2C3V - chain A; structure by X-ray diffraction, 1.39 A resolution.

[Chain A]
Molecule: Alpha-amylase G-6
Source organism: Bacillus halodurans
Notes: fragment: carbohydrate-binding module, residues 863-958
UniProtKB: Q9KFR4 (Q9KFR4_BACHD); residues 84-179 here correspond to UniProt positions 863-958 (UniProt number = residue number + 779)
Chain sequence (102 residues; row label = number of the first residue in the row):
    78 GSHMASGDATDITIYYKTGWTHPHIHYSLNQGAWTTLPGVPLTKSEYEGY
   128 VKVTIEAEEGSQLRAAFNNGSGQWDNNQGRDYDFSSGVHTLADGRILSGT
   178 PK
Unresolved in the structure: 78-84, 179
Modified residues: Tyr-124 (3,5-diiodotyrosine; TYI); Tyr-127 (3,5-diiodotyrosine; TYI)

[Summary]
Chain A is Alpha-amylase G-6 (Bacillus halodurans); the structure, Structure of iodinated CBM25 from Bacillus
halodurans amylase, was determined by X-ray diffraction (same publication as 2C3G, 2C3H, 2C3W and 2C3X).
